Entry 9JSZ (electron microscopy, 3.18 A resolution); this record covers chains B and N of the 16 polymer chains in the assembly.

Chain B (and N):
Protein: Dren-apaz
From: Novosphingopyxis baekryungensis DSM 16222
Notes: chain N of this document is another copy of the same molecule, construct and numbering; everything in this record applies to it too
Chain sequence (442 residues; numbered 1 to 442; the number before each row is that of its first residue):
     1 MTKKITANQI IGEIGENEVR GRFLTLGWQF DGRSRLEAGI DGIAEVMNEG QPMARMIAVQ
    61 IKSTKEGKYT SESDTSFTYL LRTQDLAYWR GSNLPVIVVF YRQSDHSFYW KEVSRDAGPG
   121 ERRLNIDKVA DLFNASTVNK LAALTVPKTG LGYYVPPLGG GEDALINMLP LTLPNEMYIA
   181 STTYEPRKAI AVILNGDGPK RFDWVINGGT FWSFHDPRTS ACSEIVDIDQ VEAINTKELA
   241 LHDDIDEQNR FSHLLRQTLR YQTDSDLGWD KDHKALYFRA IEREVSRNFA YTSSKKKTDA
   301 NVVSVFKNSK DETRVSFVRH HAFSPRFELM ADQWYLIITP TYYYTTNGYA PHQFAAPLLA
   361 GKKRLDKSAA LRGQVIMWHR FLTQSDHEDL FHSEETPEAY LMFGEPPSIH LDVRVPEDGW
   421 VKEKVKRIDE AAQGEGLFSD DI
Not modelled in the structure: 1-5, 385-396, 425-442 (chain N: 1-6, 146-160, 386-399, 425-442)
What the authors report for this chain:
  - mutagenesis - E13A/N17A/R20A/Q29A/D31A/R33A/E45A, D41A, Q60A: abolished catalytic activity
  - mutagenesis - K62A: decreased catalytic activity

Chain B / chain N interface:
Pairs across the interface (29):
  Q29(B) - R33(N)
  Q29(B) - L36(N)
  D31(B) - R33(N)  salt bridge
  G32(B) - D31(N)
  R33(B) - D31(N)  salt bridge
  R33(B) - I43(N)
  R33(B) - E45(N)  salt bridge
  L36(B) - Q29(N)  hydrogen bond (backbone-side chain)
  E37(B) - Q29(N)  hydrogen bond
  E37(B) - E45(N)
  I43(B) - D31(N)
  P52(B) - Y88(N)
  M53(B) - Y88(N)  hydrophobic
  M53(B) - G91(N)
  A54(B) - Y88(N)
  A54(B) - S92(N)
  A54(B) - N93(N)
  R55(B) - N93(N)
  M56(B) - N93(N)
  Y88(B) - Q51(N)
  Y88(B) - P52(N)
  S92(B) - R55(N)
  S92(B) - M56(N)
  N93(B) - M56(N)
  N93(B) - N93(N)  hydrogen bond (side chain-backbone)
  N93(B) - L94(N)
  L94(B) - M56(N)  hydrophobic
  L94(B) - N93(N)
  T145(B) - N93(N)
Also at the interface, not in a pair above, chain B (19 interface residues in all): S34, E45
Also at the interface, not in a pair above, chain N (20 interface residues in all): F30, S34, E37, M53, P95

In short:
Chain B and chain N form an interface of 19 and 20 residues respectively, with 3 hydrogen bonds and 3 salt
bridges. Among the polar pairs are D31(B)-R33(N), R33(B)-E45(N) and L36(B)-Q29(N). The paper reports that
E13A/N17A/R20A/Q29A/D31A/R33A/E45A, D41A and Q60A of chain B abolish catalytic activity; K62A of chain B
reduces catalytic activity.
Both chains are Dren-apaz (Novosphingopyxis baekryungensis DSM 16222). Entry 9JSZ (active NbaSPARDA complexes)
was determined by electron microscopy together with 9JSB, 9JSP and 9JT2 from the same study.
